PDB entry 6KRP | X-ray diffraction, 1.89 A resolution | chains G and H of the 10 polymer chains in the assembly

[Chain G (and H)]
Protein: Peroxiredoxin
From: Aeropyrum pernix (strain ATCC 700893 / DSM 11879 / JCM 9820 / NBRC 100138 / K1)
Notes: EC 1.11.1.15; chain H of this document is another copy of the same molecule, construct and numbering; everything in this record applies to it too
UniProt: Q9Y9L0 (TDXH_AERPE); residues 1-250 here = UniProt positions 1-250
Chain sequence (250 residues; row label = number of the first residue in the row):
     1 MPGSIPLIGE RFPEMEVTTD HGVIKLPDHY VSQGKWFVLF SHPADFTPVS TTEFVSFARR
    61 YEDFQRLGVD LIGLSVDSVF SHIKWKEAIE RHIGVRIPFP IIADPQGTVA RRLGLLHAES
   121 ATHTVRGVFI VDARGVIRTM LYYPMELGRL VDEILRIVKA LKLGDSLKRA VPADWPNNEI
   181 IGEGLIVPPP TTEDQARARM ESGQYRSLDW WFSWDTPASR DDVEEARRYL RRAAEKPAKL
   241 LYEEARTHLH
Not modelled in the structure: 1, 246-250
Construct notes: engineered mutation S50 (Cys in Q9Y9L0), A88 (Trp in Q9Y9L0), S207 (Cys in Q9Y9L0), S213 (Cys in Q9Y9L0)
UniProt features mapped onto this chain:
  - binding site (substrate): R126

[How chain G and chain H interact]
Residue-residue contacts (174):
  P2(G) - I5(H)
  P2(G) - L7(H)
  P2(G) - E10(H)
  G3(G) - S4(H)  hydrogen bond (backbone-side chain)
  G3(G) - I5(H)  hydrogen bond (backbone-backbone)
  G3(G) - L7(H)
  S4(G) - P2(H)
  S4(G) - G3(H)
  S4(G) - S4(H)
  I5(G) - P2(H)
  I5(G) - G3(H)  hydrogen bond (backbone-backbone)
  I5(G) - I5(H)  hydrophobic
  L7(G) - P2(H)
  L7(G) - L116(H)
  L7(G) - H117(H)
  I8(G) - H117(H)  hydrogen bond (backbone-side chain)
  I8(G) - A118(H)  hydrogen bond (backbone-backbone)
  I8(G) - E119(H)
  I8(G) - Y142(H)
  I8(G) - Y143(H)
  I8(G) - P144(H)  hydrophobic
  G9(G) - A118(H)
  E10(G) - P2(H)
  E10(G) - A118(H)
  F46(G) - W211(H)
  P48(G) - I186(H)  hydrophobic
  P48(G) - P189(H)
  P48(G) - W211(H)
  P48(G) - F212(H)
  V49(G) - A170(H)  hydrophobic
  V49(G) - V171(H)
  V49(G) - I186(H)  hydrophobic
  T51(G) - W211(H)
  T52(G) - P172(H)
  T52(G) - A173(H)  hydrogen bond (side chain-backbone)
  T52(G) - N178(H)
  T52(G) - F212(H)
  E53(G) - A173(H)
  V55(G) - I180(H)  hydrophobic
  S56(G) - D174(H)  hydrogen bond
  R60(G) - E179(H)  salt bridge
  W85(G) - W211(H)
  H92(G) - L208(H)
  H92(G) - D209(H)  salt bridge
  I93(G) - L208(H)  hydrophobic
  R112(G) - P2(H)
  L116(G) - L7(H)
  H117(G) - L7(H)
  H117(G) - I8(H)  hydrogen bond (side chain-backbone)
  H117(G) - M140(H)
  A118(G) - I8(H)  hydrogen bond (backbone-backbone)
  A118(G) - G9(H)
  A118(G) - E10(H)
  E119(G) - I8(H)  hydrogen bond (backbone-backbone)
  R138(G) - P144(H)
  R138(G) - E146(H)  salt bridge
  T139(G) - Y142(H)
  T139(G) - P144(H)
  M140(G) - H117(H)
  M140(G) - L141(H)
  M140(G) - Y142(H)  hydrogen bond (backbone-backbone)
  L141(G) - M140(H)
  L141(G) - L141(H)  hydrophobic
  L141(G) - Y143(H)  hydrophobic
  Y142(G) - I8(H)
  Y142(G) - T139(H)
  Y142(G) - M140(H)  hydrogen bond (backbone-backbone)
  Y142(G) - Y142(H)  hydrophobic
  Y143(G) - I8(H)
  Y143(G) - L141(H)  hydrophobic
  Y143(G) - E153(H)  hydrogen bond
  Y143(G) - I157(H)
  P144(G) - R138(H)
  P144(G) - T139(H)
  E146(G) - R138(H)  salt bridge
  E146(G) - L161(H)
  E146(G) - A170(H)
  E146(G) - V171(H)  hydrogen bond (backbone-backbone)
  L147(G) - I157(H)  hydrophobic
  L147(G) - A160(H)  hydrophobic
  L147(G) - L161(H)  hydrophobic
  L147(G) - V171(H)
  G148(G) - R156(H)  hydrogen bond (backbone-side chain)
  G148(G) - V171(H)  hydrogen bond (backbone-backbone)
  G148(G) - A173(H)
  R149(G) - A173(H)
  R149(G) - D174(H)  hydrogen bond (backbone-backbone)
  L150(G) - E153(H)
  L150(G) - R156(H)
  L150(G) - D174(H)
  V151(G) - D174(H)  hydrogen bond (backbone-side chain)
  E153(G) - Y143(H)  hydrogen bond
  E153(G) - L150(H)
  R156(G) - G148(H)  hydrogen bond (side chain-backbone)
  R156(G) - L150(H)
  I157(G) - Y143(H)
  I157(G) - L147(H)  hydrophobic
  A160(G) - L147(H)  hydrophobic
  L161(G) - L147(H)  hydrophobic
  A170(G) - V49(H)  hydrophobic
  A170(G) - E146(H)
  V171(G) - V49(H)
  V171(G) - E146(H)  hydrogen bond (backbone-backbone)
  V171(G) - L147(H)  hydrophobic
  V171(G) - G148(H)  hydrogen bond (backbone-backbone)
  P172(G) - T52(H)
  A173(G) - T52(H)  hydrogen bond (backbone-side chain)
  A173(G) - E53(H)
  A173(G) - R149(H)
  D174(G) - S56(H)  hydrogen bond
  D174(G) - R149(H)  hydrogen bond (backbone-backbone)
  D174(G) - L150(H)
  D174(G) - V151(H)  hydrogen bond (side chain-backbone)
  N177(G) - A233(H)  hydrogen bond (side chain-backbone)
  N177(G) - A234(H)  hydrogen bond (side chain-backbone)
  N177(G) - E235(H)
  N177(G) - K236(H)  hydrogen bond (side chain-backbone)
  N177(G) - P237(H)
  N178(G) - T52(H)
  N178(G) - P237(H)
  N178(G) - L240(H)
  E179(G) - S56(H)
  E179(G) - R59(H)  salt bridge
  E179(G) - R60(H)  salt bridge
  E179(G) - L240(H)
  E179(G) - L241(H)  hydrogen bond (backbone-backbone)
  I180(G) - T52(H)
  I180(G) - I93(H)  hydrophobic
  I180(G) - L240(H)
  I180(G) - L241(H)
  I180(G) - Y242(H)  hydrogen bond (backbone-backbone)
  I181(G) - L240(H)
  G182(G) - L240(H)
  I186(G) - P48(H)  hydrophobic
  I186(G) - V49(H)  hydrophobic
  P189(G) - P48(H)
  R206(G) - Y242(H)
  L208(G) - H92(H)  hydrogen bond (backbone-side chain)
  L208(G) - I93(H)  hydrophobic
  W211(G) - F46(H)
  W211(G) - P48(H)
  W211(G) - T51(H)
  W211(G) - W85(H)
  F212(G) - P48(H)
  F212(G) - T51(H)
  F212(G) - T52(H)
  W214(G) - Y242(H)  hydrophobic
  R227(G) - A234(H)
  R227(G) - K236(H)
  L230(G) - L150(H)  hydrophobic
  L230(G) - A233(H)
  L230(G) - A234(H)
  R231(G) - A234(H)
  A233(G) - N177(H)  hydrogen bond (backbone-side chain)
  A233(G) - L230(H)
  A234(G) - N177(H)  hydrogen bond (backbone-side chain)
  A234(G) - L230(H)
  A234(G) - R231(H)
  E235(G) - N177(H)  hydrogen bond (backbone-side chain)
  K236(G) - N177(H)
  K236(G) - E183(H)  salt bridge
  K236(G) - R227(H)
  P237(G) - N177(H)
  P237(G) - N178(H)
  L240(G) - N178(H)
  L240(G) - E179(H)
  L240(G) - I180(H)
  L240(G) - I181(H)
  L240(G) - G182(H)
  L241(G) - E179(H)  hydrogen bond (backbone-backbone)
  L241(G) - I180(H)
  Y242(G) - I180(H)  hydrogen bond (backbone-backbone)
  Y242(G) - R206(H)
  Y242(G) - W214(H)  hydrophobic
Other interface residues (no listed pair), chain G (82 interface residues in all): P6, T47, R59, A88, V125, D152, V187, D209, R232, K239
Other interface residues (no listed pair), chain H (80 interface residues in all): T47, V55, A88, V125, D152, V187, K239

[Summary]
82 residues of chain G face 80 of chain H across their interface, with 37 hydrogen bonds and 7 salt bridges.
Polar contacts include R60(G)-E179(H), H92(G)-D209(H) and R138(G)-E146(H). Curated annotation (UniProt) lists
substrate-binding residue R126(G) on chain G.
Chain G and chain H are both Peroxiredoxin (Aeropyrum pernix (strain ATCC 700893 / DSM 11879 / JCM 9820 / NBRC
100138 / K1)); the structure, Peroxiredoxin from Aeropyrum pernix K1 (ApPrx) 0Cys W88A mutant, was determined
by X-ray diffraction (same publication as 6KRK, 6KRM, 6KRQ, 6KRR and 6KRS).
